Entry 8Q15 (electron microscopy, 3.60 A resolution); this record covers chains E and I of the 10 polymer chains in the assembly.

# Chain E
Protein: Histone H3.2
UniProtKB: A2Y533 (H32_ORYSI); residues 1-136 here = UniProt positions 1-136
Amino-acid sequence (136 residues; numbered 1 to 136; the number before each row is that of its first residue):
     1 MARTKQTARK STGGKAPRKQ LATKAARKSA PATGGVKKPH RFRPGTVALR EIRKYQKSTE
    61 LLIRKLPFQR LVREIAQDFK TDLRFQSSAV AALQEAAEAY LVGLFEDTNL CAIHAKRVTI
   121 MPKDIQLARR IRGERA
Unresolved in the structure: 1-62, 136
Swiss-Prot annotation at these positions:
  - modified residue: Lys5 (N6-methylated lysine), Lys10 (N6-acetyllysine), Ser11 (Phosphoserine), Thr12 (Phosphothreonine), Lys15 (N6-acetyllysine), Lys19 (N6-acetyllysine), Lys24 (N6-acetyllysine), Lys28 (N6-methylated lysine), Ser29 (Phosphoserine), Lys37 (N6-methylated lysine)

# Chain I
Molecule: Widom 601
Sequence (146 nucleotides; numbered -72 to 73; the number before each row is that of its first residue; numbers below 1 keep their minus sign (DC-72 is residue -72)):
   -72 CAGGATGTAT ATATGTGACA CGTGCCTGGA GACTAGGGAG TAATCCCCTT GGCGGTTAAA
   -12 ACGCGGGGGA CAGCGCGTAC GTGCGTTTAA GCGGTGCTAG AGCTGTCTAC GACCAATTGA
    48 GCGGCCTCGG CACCGGGATT CTCCAG
Unresolved in the structure: -72 to -47, 73

# How chain E and chain I interact
Pairs across the interface (8):
  Arg64(E) with DA17(I), hydrogen bond to the sugar
  Lys65(E) with DG18(I), hydrogen bond to the phosphate
  Leu66(E) with DA17(I), phosphate contact; DG18(I), hydrogen bond to the phosphate
  Pro67(E) with DA17(I), phosphate contact
  Arg70(E) with DA17(I), salt bridge to the phosphate
  Arg84(E) with DA26(I), sugar contact
  Lys116(E) with DC-2(I), salt bridge to the phosphate
Interface residues without a listed pair, chain E (8 interface residues in all): Asp82
Interface residues without a listed pair, chain I (5 interface residues in all): DG27

# Summary
Chain E and chain I form an interface of 8 and 5 residues respectively; the contacts include 3 hydrogen bonds
and 2 salt bridges. Among the polar pairs are Arg64(E)-DA17(I), Lys65(E)-DG18(I) and Leu66(E)-DG18(I).
Chain E is Histone H3.2 and chain I is Widom 601; the structure, CryoEM structure of canonical rice nucleosome
core particle, was determined by electron microscopy (same publication as 8Q16).
